PDB entry 3LEX | X-ray diffraction, 1.97 A resolution | chains L and P of the 3 polymer chains in the assembly

[Chain L]
Protein: 11f10 Antibody Light Chain
From: Mus musculus
Notes: antibody fragment or engineered binder
Sequence (219 residues; row label = number of the first residue in the row; note: 5 numbers in that range are skipped by the numbering (no residue carries them; nothing is unmodelled there)):
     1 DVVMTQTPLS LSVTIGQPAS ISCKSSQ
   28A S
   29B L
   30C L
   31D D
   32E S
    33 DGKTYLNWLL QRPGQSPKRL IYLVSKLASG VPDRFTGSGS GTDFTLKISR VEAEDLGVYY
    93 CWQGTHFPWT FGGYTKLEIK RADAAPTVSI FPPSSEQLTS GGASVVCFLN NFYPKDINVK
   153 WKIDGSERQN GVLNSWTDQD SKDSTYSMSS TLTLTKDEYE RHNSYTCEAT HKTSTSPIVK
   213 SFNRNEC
Disulfide bonds: Cys23-Cys93, Cys139-Cys199

[Chain P]
Protein: Envelope glycoprotein gp41
UniProt: Q9IJQ0 (Q9IJQ0_9HIV1); residues 660-668 here correspond to UniProt positions 100-108 (UniProt number = residue number - 560)
Sequence (9 residues; row label = number of the first residue in the row):
   660 LLELDKWAX
Modified positions: NH2 (amino group) at position 668

[Interface between chain L and chain P]
Residue-residue contacts (14; chain L residue first):
  Asp31D(L) - Lys665(P)  salt bridge
  Asp33(L) - Lys665(P)
  Lys35(L) - Glu662(P)  salt bridge
  Tyr37(L) - Asp664(P)
  Tyr37(L) - Lys665(P)  hydrogen bond (side chain-backbone)
  Arg51(L) - Leu661(P)
  Tyr54(L) - Glu662(P)  hydrogen bond
  Leu55(L) - Glu662(P)
  Lys58(L) - Glu662(P)  salt bridge
  Gly96(L) - Trp666(P)  hydrogen bond (backbone-side chain)
  Thr97(L) - Lys665(P)  hydrogen bond (backbone-side chain)
  Thr97(L) - Trp666(P)
  Phe99(L) - Trp666(P)  hydrophobic
  Trp101(L) - Trp666(P)
Also at the interface, not in a pair above, chain L (13 interface residues in all): His98
Interface features reported in the paper:
  - epitope / paratope residues, chain P: Trp666(P)

[Overview]
13 residues of chain L face 5 of chain P across their interface; the contacts include 4 hydrogen bonds and 3
salt bridges. Among the polar pairs are Asp31D(L)-Lys665(P), Lys35(L)-Glu662(P) and Lys58(L)-Glu662(P). From
the paper: the epitope/paratope residue Trp666(P).
Here chain L is 11f10 Antibody Light Chain (Mus musculus) and chain P is Envelope glycoprotein gp41. Entry
3LEX (2F5 Epitope scaffold elicited anti-HIV-1 monoclonal antibody 11F10 in complex with HIV-1 GP41) was
determined by X-ray diffraction (same publication as 3LEY).
